PDB entry 6IQQ | X-ray diffraction, 2.80 A resolution | chains A and D of the 4 polymer chains in the assembly

# Chain A
Protein: Lipoprotein NlpI
Source organism: Escherichia coli
UniProt: P0AFB1 (NLPI_ECOLI); residues 22-296 here correspond to UniProt positions 20-294 (UniProt number = residue number - 2)
Sequence (296 residues; numbered 1 to 296; the number before each row is that of its first residue):
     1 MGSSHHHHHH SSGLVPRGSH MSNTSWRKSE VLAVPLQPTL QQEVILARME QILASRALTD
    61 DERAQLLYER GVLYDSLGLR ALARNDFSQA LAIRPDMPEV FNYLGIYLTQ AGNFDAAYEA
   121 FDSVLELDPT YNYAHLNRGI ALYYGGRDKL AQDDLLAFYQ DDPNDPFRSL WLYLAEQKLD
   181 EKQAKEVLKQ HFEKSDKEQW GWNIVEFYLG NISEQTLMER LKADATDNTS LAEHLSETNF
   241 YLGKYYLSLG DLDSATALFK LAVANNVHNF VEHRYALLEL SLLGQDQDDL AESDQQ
Unresolved in the structure: 1-30, 288-296
Sequence notes: initiating methionine (1); expression tag (2-21)

# Chain D
Protein: Tail-specific protease
Source organism: Escherichia coli (strain K12)
Notes: EC 3.4.21.102
UniProt: P23865 (PRC_ECOLI); residues 1-682 here = UniProt positions 1-682
Sequence (688 residues; numbered 1 to 688; the number before each row is that of its first residue):
     1 MNMFFRLTAL AGLLAIAGQT FAVEDITRAD QIPVLKEETQ HATVSERVTS RFTRSHYRQF
    61 DLDQAFSAKI FDRYLNLLDY SHNVLLASDV EQFAKKKTEL GDELRSGKLD VFYDLYNLAQ
   121 KRRFERYQYA LSVLEKPMDF TGNDTYNLDR SKAPWPKNEA ELNALWDSKV KFDELSLKLT
   181 GKTDKEIRET LTRRYKFAIR RLAQTNSEDV FSLAMTAFAR EIDPHTNYLS PRNTEQFNTE
   241 MSLSLEGIGA VYQMDDDYTV INSMVAGGPA AKSKAISVGD KIVGVGQTGK PMVDVIGWRL
   301 DDVVALIKGP KGSKVRLEIL PAGKGTKTRT VTLTRERIRL EDRAVKMSVK TVGKEKVGVL
   361 DIPGFYVGLT DDVKVQLQKL EKQNVSSVII DLRSNGGGAL TEAVSLSGLF IPAGPIVQVR
   421 DNNGKVREDS DTDGQVFYKG PLVVLVDRFS AIASEIFAAA MQDYGRALVV GEPTFGKGTV
   481 QQYRSLNRIY DQMLRPEWPA LGSVQYTIQK FYRVNGGSTQ RKGVTPDIIM PTGNEETETG
   541 EKFEDNALPW DSIDAATYVK SGDLTAFEPE LLKEHNARIA KDPEFQNIMK DIARFNAMKD
   601 KRNIVSLNYA VREKENNEDD ATRLARLNER FKREGKPELK KLDDLPKDYQ EPDPYLDETV
   661 NIALDLAKLE KARPAEQPAP VKHHHHHH
Unresolved in the structure: 1-26, 244-245, 324, 672-688
Sequence notes: engineered mutation Y252 (Leu in P23865), I452 (Ser in P23865); expression tag (683-688)
Metal / ion sites: Ca2+: G408, I411, P412, D431, D433, Q435
UniProt features mapped onto this chain:
  - active site (Charge relay system): D463, K477
What the authors report for this chain:
  - catalytic residues: K477 (citing earlier work)
  - mutagenesis - L245A/L340G, L252Y: abolished catalytic activity on sFtsI

# Chain A / chain D interface
Residue-residue contacts (37; chain A residue first):
  L91(A) with I489(D), hydrophobic
  P95(A) with I489(D); Y490(D); M493(D)
  D96(A) with M493(D)
  F101(A) with I489(D), hydrophobic; Y490(D), hydrophobic
  F114(A) with N423(D)
  D115(A) with S55(D); N422(D), hydrogen bond; N423(D); Y506(D)
  Y118(A) with R54(D)
  E119(A) with R51(D), salt bridge; R488(D), salt bridge
  D122(A) with S50(D), hydrogen bond; R54(D), salt bridge; R488(D)
  S123(A) with R488(D), hydrogen bond; Y490(D)
  E126(A) with T43(D); R47(D), salt bridge; R488(D), salt bridge; Y490(D), hydrogen bond
  L127(A) with Y490(D), hydrophobic; L494(D), hydrophobic
  R138(A) with R54(D)
  G145(A) with N423(D)
  G146(A) with Q59(D), hydrogen bond (backbone-side chain)
  R147(A) with R54(D), hydrogen bond (side chain-backbone); S55(D); H56(D), hydrogen bond (side chain-backbone); Q59(D); N422(D)
  K149(A) with D61(D), salt bridge
  L150(A) with T53(D)
  Q285(A) with K425(D)
Also at the interface, not in a pair above, chain A (22 interface residues in all): G112, L142, L282

# Overview
22 residues of chain A and 19 residues of chain D are in contact; the contacts include 7 hydrogen bonds and 6
salt bridges. Polar pairs include E119(A)-R51(D), E119(A)-R488(D) and D122(A)-R54(D). From the paper: the
catalytic residue K477(D); L245A/L340G and L252Y of chain D abolish catalytic activity on sFtsI.
Chain A is Lipoprotein NlpI (Escherichia coli) and chain D is Tail-specific protease (Escherichia coli (strain
K12)); the structure, Crystal structure of Prc with S452I and L252Y mutations in complex with NlpI, was
determined by X-ray diffraction together with 6IQR, 6IQS and 6IQU from the same study.
